9I1R - chains k and y of the 50 polymer chains in the assembly; structure by electron microscopy, 2.51 A resolution.

== Chain k ==
Name: Phycobiliprotein ApcE
Organism: Chroococcidiopsis thermalis PCC 7203
Reference sequence: K9TUP3 (K9TUP3_CHRTP); numbering as in UniProt (aligned over 1-780)
Sequence (780 residues; numbered 1 to 780; the number before each row is that of its first residue):
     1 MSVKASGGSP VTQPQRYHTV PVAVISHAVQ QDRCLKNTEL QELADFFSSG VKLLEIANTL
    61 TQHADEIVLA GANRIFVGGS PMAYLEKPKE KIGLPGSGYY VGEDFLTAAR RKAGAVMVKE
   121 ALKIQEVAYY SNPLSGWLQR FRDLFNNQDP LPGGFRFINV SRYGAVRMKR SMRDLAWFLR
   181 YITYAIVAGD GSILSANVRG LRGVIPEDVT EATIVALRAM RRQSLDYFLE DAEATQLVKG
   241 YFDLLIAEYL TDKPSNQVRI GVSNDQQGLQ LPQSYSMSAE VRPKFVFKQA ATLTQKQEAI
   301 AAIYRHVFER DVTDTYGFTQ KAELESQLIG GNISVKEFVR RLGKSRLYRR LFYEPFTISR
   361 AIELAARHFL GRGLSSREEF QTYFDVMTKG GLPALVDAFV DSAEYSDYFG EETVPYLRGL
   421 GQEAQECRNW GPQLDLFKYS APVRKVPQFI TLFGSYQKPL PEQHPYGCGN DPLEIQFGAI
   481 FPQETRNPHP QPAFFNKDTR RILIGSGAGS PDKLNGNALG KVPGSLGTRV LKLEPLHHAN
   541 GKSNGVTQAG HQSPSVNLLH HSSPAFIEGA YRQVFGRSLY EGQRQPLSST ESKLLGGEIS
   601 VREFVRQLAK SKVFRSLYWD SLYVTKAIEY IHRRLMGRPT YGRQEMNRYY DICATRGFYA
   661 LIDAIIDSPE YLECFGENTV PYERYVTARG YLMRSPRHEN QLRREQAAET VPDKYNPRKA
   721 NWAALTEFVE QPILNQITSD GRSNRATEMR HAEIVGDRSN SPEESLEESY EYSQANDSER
Disordered / not traced: 1, 111-148, 538-549, 706-709, 725-780
Ligand contacts:
  - phycocyanobilin (CYC), molecule 1: Pro14, Gln267, Leu269, Leu271, Tyr275, Leu420, Glu423, Ala424, Gln425, Glu426, Cys427, Trp430
  - phycocyanobilin (CYC), molecule 2: Ile75, Phe76, Ile158, Tyr163, Arg167, Arg170, Ser171, Arg173, Asp174, Leu175, Trp177, Phe178, Tyr181, Asn197, Val198, Leu201, Val204, Ile205, Pro206, Val209, Thr213
  - phycocyanobilin (CYC), molecule 3: Gly93, Leu94, Pro95
  - phycocyanobilin (CYC), molecule 4: Glu323, Ser326, Gln327, Ile329, Gly330
  - phycocyanobilin (CYC), molecule 5: Thr357, Ile358, Ser359, Arg377, Phe380, Gln381, Phe384, Ile450
  - phycocyanobilin (CYC), molecule 6: Tyr466, Tyr623, Val624, Thr625, Arg643, Asn647, Tyr650
  - phycocyanobilin (CYC), molecule 7: Ile475, Gln476, Phe477, Gly478, Arg577
  - phycocyanobilin (CYC), molecule 8: Ile502, Leu503, Ile504, Gly505, Leu519, Gly520, Lys521, Tyr691
  - phycocyanobilin (CYC), molecule 9: Ser553, Ser589, Ser592, Lys593, Leu595, Gly596, Glu598
What the authors report for this chain:
  - binding site for phycocyanobilin: Trp177

== Chain y ==
Name: Allophycocyanin beta subunit apoprotein
Organism: Chroococcidiopsis thermalis PCC 7203
Reference sequence: K9TVG8 (K9TVG8_CHRTP); residue numbers follow UniProt; this construct covers 1-161
Sequence (161 residues; each row starts with the number of its first residue):
     1 MQDAITALIN SSDVQGRYLD PSSLDKLQNY FQSGDMRAKT AIAVSANAKN IVTKTVAKSL
    61 LYTDITAPGG NMYTCRRYAA CVRDLDYFLR YATYAMLAGD TSILDERILN GLRETYNSLG
   121 VPIGATIRSV QAMKEVVTSL VGADAGREMG VYFDHIAAGL S
Covalent attachments: phycocyanobilin (CYC) linked to Cys81
Modified positions: Asn71 (N-methyl asparagine; MEN)
Ligand contacts:
  - phycocyanobilin (CYC), molecule 1: Leu60, Ile65, Asn71, Met72, Arg76, Arg77, Ala80, Arg83, Asp84, Leu85, Tyr87, Phe88, Tyr91, Arg107, Ile108, Leu112, Thr115, Tyr116, Leu119, Val121, Pro122, Ala125, Thr126, Ser129
  - phycocyanobilin (CYC), molecule 2: Leu61, Tyr62, Thr66, Met72, Tyr73, Thr74, Cys75, Tyr78
What the authors report for this chain:
  - binding site for phycocyanobilin: Cys75

== Interface between chain k and chain y ==
Pairs across the interface - 35 pairs, chain k then chain y:
  Lys458(k) with Arg113(y)
  Pro459(k) with Leu109(y); Gly159(y)
  Leu460(k) with Asn110(y); Gly111(y), hydrogen bond (backbone-backbone)
  Pro461(k) with Gly111(y); Glu114(y)
  Glu462(k) with Gly111(y); Glu114(y); Thr115(y)
  Asn496(k) with Glu106(y), hydrogen bond
  Asp498(k) with Met1(y), hydrogen bond (side chain-backbone); Glu106(y)
  Thr499(k) with Glu106(y); Asn110(y)
  Arg500(k) with Glu106(y), hydrogen bond (backbone-backbone); Arg107(y); Asn110(y), hydrogen bond (backbone-side chain)
  Arg501(k) with Asn110(y)
  Ile502(k) with Ile108(y); Asn110(y); Thr115(y)
  Ile504(k) with Thr115(y); Leu119(y), hydrophobic
  Leu519(k) with Arg76(y), hydrogen bond (backbone-side chain); Ala79(y); Ala80(y); Arg83(y)
  Lys521(k) with Arg76(y)
  Ala688(k) with Glu114(y); Thr115(y); Ser118(y), hydrogen bond (backbone-side chain)
  Tyr691(k) with Ser118(y); Leu119(y)
  Leu692(k) with Ser118(y)
Other interface residues (no listed pair), chain k (20 interface residues in all): Lys4, Ala518, Gly520
Other interface residues (no listed pair), chain y (19 interface residues in all): Asp105, Leu112

== In short ==
20 residues of chain k face 19 of chain y across their interface, with 7 hydrogen bonds. Polar pairs include
Asn496(k)-Glu106(y), Asp498(k)-Met1(y) and Arg500(k)-Asn110(y). Chain k binds 9 copies of phycocyanobilin.
Bound to chain y: phycocyanobilin. Phycocyanobilin is covalently linked to Cys81(y). The paper reports a
binding site for phycocyanobilin at Trp177(k) and Cys75(y).
Here chain k is Phycobiliprotein ApcE and chain y is Allophycocyanin beta subunit apoprotein, both from
Chroococcidiopsis thermalis PCC 7203. Entry 9I1R (Structure of the bicylindrical allophycocyanin core
expressed during far-red light photoacclimation (FaRLiP)) was determined by electron microscopy.
